Entry 2IEF (X-ray diffraction, 2.60 A resolution); this record covers chains E and A of the 6 polymer chains in the assembly.

# Chain E
Molecule: 19-nt DNA strand
Sequence (19 nucleotides; row label = number of the first residue in the row):
    16 CAGTATTATG TAGTCTGTT

# Chain A
Name: Excisionase
Organism: Enterobacteria phage lambda
UniProt: P03699 (VXIS_LAMBD); residues 1-55 here = UniProt positions 1-55
Sequence (55 residues; each row starts with the number of its first residue):
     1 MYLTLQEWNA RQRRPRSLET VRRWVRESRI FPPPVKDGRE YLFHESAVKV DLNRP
Construct notes: engineered mutation Ser28 (Cys in P03699)
Reported in the primary citation:
  - binding site for the 34-nt DNA strand: Glu19
  - contacts within the chain: Glu19-Arg26 (salt bridge)
  - binding site for the 15-nt DNA strand: Arg23, Arg39
  - binding site for the 19-nt DNA strand (chain E): Arg23, Arg39
  - self-association interface (contacts with another copy of this molecule); pairs are residue here / residue on that copy: Arg14-Glu40 (salt bridge), Arg16-Glu40
  - specificity-determining residues: Glu19, Arg23

# Chain E / chain A interface
Pairs across the interface (16; chain E residue first):
  DT24(E) - Arg16(A)  phosphate contact
  DT24(E) - Thr20(A)  sugar contact
  DT24(E) - Arg23(A)  salt bridge to the phosphate
  DT24(E) - Trp24(A)  hydrogen bond to the phosphate
  DG25(E) - Arg16(A)  phosphate contact
  DG25(E) - Ser17(A)  hydrogen bond to the phosphate
  DG25(E) - Thr20(A)  hydrogen bond to the phosphate
  DG25(E) - Arg23(A)  hydrogen bond to the base
  DT26(E) - Ser17(A)  base contact
  DT26(E) - Glu19(A)  base contact
  DT26(E) - Arg23(A)  base contact
  DG32(E) - Arg39(A)  base contact
  DT33(E) - Gly38(A)  phosphate contact
  DT33(E) - Arg39(A)  hydrogen bond to the base
  DT34(E) - Gly38(A)  phosphate contact
  DT34(E) - Arg39(A)  hydrogen bond to the sugar
Also at the interface, not in a pair above, chain E (8 interface residues in all): DA23, DA27

# In short
The chain E/chain A interface involves 8 residues from each chain; the contacts include 6 hydrogen bonds and 1
salt bridge. Among the polar pairs are DG25(E)-Arg23(A), DT33(E)-Arg39(A) and DT34(E)-Arg39(A). The paper
reports a binding site for the 15-nt DNA strand at Arg23(A) and Arg39(A); a binding site for the 19-nt DNA
strand (chain E) at Arg23(A) and Arg39(A).
Chain E is a 19-nt DNA strand and chain A is Excisionase (Enterobacteria phage lambda); the structure,
Structure of the cooperative Excisionase (Xis)-DNA complex reveals a micronucleoprotein filament, was
determined by X-ray diffraction.
